7YQH - chains A and E of the 8 polymer chains in the assembly; structure by electron microscopy, 5.60 A resolution (low resolution: residue-level contacts below are approximate; hydrogen-bond / salt-bridge calls are withheld).

# Chain A
Name: Structural maintenance of chromosomes protein 5
From: Saccharomyces cerevisiae S288C
UniProt: Q08204 (SMC5_YEAST); residues 1-1093 here = UniProt positions 1-1093
Sequence (1093 residues; row label = number of the first residue in the row):
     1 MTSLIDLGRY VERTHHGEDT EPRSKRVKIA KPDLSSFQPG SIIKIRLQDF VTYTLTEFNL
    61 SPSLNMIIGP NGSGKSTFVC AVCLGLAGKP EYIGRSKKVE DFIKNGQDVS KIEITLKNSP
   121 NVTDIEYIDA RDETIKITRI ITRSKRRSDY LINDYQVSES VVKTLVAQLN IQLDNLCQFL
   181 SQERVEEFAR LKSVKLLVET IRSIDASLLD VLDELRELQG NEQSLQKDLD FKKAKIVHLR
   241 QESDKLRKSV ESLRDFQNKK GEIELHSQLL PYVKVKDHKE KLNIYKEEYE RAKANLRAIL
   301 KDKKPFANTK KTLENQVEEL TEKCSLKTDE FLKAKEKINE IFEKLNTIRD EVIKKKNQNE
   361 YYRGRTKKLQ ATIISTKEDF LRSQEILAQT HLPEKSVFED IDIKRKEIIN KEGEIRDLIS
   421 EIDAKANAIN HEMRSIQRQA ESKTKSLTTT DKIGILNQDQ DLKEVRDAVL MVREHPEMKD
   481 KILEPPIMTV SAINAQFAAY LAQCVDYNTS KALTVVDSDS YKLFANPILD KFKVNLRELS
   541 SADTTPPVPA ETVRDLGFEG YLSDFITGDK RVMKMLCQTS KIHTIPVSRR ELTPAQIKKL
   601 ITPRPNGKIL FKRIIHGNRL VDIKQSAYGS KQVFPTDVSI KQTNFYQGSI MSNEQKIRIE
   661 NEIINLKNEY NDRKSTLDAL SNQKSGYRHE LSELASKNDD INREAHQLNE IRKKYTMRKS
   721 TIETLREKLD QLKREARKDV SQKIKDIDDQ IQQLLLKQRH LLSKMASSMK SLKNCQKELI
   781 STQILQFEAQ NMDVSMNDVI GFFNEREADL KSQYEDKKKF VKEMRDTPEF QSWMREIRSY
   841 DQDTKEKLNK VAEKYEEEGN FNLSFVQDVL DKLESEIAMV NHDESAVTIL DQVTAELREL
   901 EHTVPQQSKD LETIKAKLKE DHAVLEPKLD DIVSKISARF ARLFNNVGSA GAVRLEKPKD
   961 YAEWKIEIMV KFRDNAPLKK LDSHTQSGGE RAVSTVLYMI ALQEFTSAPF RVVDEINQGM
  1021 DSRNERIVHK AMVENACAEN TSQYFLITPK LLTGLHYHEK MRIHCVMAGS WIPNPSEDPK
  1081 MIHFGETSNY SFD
Disordered / not traced: 1-24

# Chain E
Name: Non-structural maintenance of chromosome element 5
From: Saccharomyces cerevisiae S288C
UniProt: Q03718 (NSE5_YEAST); residue numbers follow UniProt; this construct covers 1-556
Sequence (556 residues; row label = number of the first residue in the row):
     1 MDGALINSVL YVSPRNGAHY FVELTEKHLL AFEMLNSMCL LENYDHVLLF LECQFGKSHN
    61 LAVIPFDIIL VLFTLSTLSE YYKEPILRAN DPYNTSRETL SRRALKLLQK YLAILKEFDS
   121 EQYNLYDLEL LRCQFFLAID TLTPKKQKWG FDRFRRTKSE SGVTYRQNAS VDPELDQAKT
   181 FKNPYRSYIS CLEQRNTILG NRLLNLKLNE PGEFINMILW TLSNSLQEST PLFLSSHEIW
   241 MPLLEILIDL FSCRQDYFIQ HEVAQNVSKS LFVQRLSESP LAVFFESLNT RNFANRFSEY
   301 VFLNCDYKLP SDNYATPVHP VYNGENTIVD TYIPTIKCSP LYKSQKSLAL RRKLIGSCFK
   361 LLLRVPDGHR LITPRIVADD VIQGISRTLA SFNDILQFKK FFMTENLSQE SYFIPLLAEG
   421 TLSEILKDTQ ECVVILTLVE NLSDGVSFCN EVIGLVKSKC FAFTEQCSQA SYEEAVLNIE
   481 KCDVCLLVLL RYLLHLIGTE AILDAKEQLE MLHAIEKNDS GRRQWAKALN LGNDPPLLYP
   541 IVSQMFGVHD KSVIIE
Disordered / not traced: 1, 151-178

# Interface between chain A and chain E
Contacting residue pairs (19; chain A residue first):
  Pro70(A) with Arg291(E)
  Asn71(A) with Trp149(E); Arg291(E)
  Arg95(A) with Tyr314(E)
  Ser96(A) with Asp312(E)
  Lys98(A) with Asp312(E)
  Gln182(A) with Pro317(E)
  Glu186(A) with Pro317(E)
  His984(A) with Pro320(E); Asn326(E)
  Gln1018(A) with Trp149(E); Gly150(E)
  Gly1019(A) with Lys148(E)
  Met1020(A) with Gly150(E)
  Asp1021(A) with Pro211(E)
  Ser1022(A) with Lys148(E)
  Lys1050(A) with Lys146(E); Lys148(E); Trp149(E)
Other interface residues (no listed pair), chain A (16 interface residues in all): Asp101, Arg973
Other interface residues (no listed pair), chain E (14 interface residues in all): Gln147, Arg202, Ala315

# Overview
16 residues of chain A and 14 residues of chain E are in contact.
Chain A is Structural maintenance of chromosomes protein 5 and chain E is Non-structural maintenance of
chromosome element 5, both from Saccharomyces cerevisiae S288C; the structure, Cryo-EM structure of 8-subunit
Smc5/6, was determined by electron microscopy (same publication as 7YLM, 7YMD, 8HQS, 8I13, 8I21, 8I4U and 6
further entries).
